PDB entry 9JH5 | electron microscopy, 2.76 A resolution | chains C and B of the 6 polymer chains in the assembly

Chain C:
Protein: Guanine nucleotide-binding protein G(I)/G(S)/G(O) subunit gamma-2
Organism: Homo sapiens
UniProtKB: P59768 (GBG2_HUMAN); numbering as in UniProt (aligned over 5-63)
Sequence (59 residues; numbered 5 to 63; the number before each row is that of its first residue):
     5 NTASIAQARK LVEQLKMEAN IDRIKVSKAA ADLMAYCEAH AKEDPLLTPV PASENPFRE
Disordered / not traced: 5-7, 55

Chain B:
Protein: Guanine nucleotide-binding protein G(I)/G(S)/G(T) subunit beta-1
Organism: Homo sapiens
UniProtKB: P62873 (GBB1_HUMAN); residues 2-340 here = UniProt positions 2-340
Sequence (358 residues; numbered -17 to 340; the number before each row is that of its first residue; numbers below 1 keep their minus sign (Met-17 is residue -17)):
   -17 MHHHHHHLEV LFQGPGSSQS ELDQLRQEAE QLKNQIRDAR KACADATLSQ ITNNIDPVGR
    43 IQMRTRRTLR GHLAKIYAMH WGTDSRLLVS ASQDGKLIIW DSYTTNKVHA IPLRSSWVMT
   103 CAYAPSGNYV ACGGLDNICS IYNLKTREGN VRVSRELAGH TGYLSCCRFL DDNQIVTSSG
   163 DTTCALWDIE TGQQTTTFTG HTGDVMSLSL APDTRLFVSG ACDASAKLWD VREGMCRQTF
   223 TGHESDINAI CFFPNGNAFA TGSDDATCRL FDLRADQELM TYSHDNIICG ITSVSFSKSG
   283 RLLLAGYDDF NCNVWDALKA DRAGVLAGHD NRVSCLGVTD DGMAVATGSW DSFLKIWN
Disordered / not traced: -17 to 2
Sequence notes: initiating methionine (-17); expression tag (-16 to 1)
Curated features (UniProtKB/Swiss-Prot):
  - modified residue: Ser2 (N-acetylserine), His266 (Phosphohistidine)
  - natural variant: Leu30 (L30F: In MRD42; uncertain significance), Arg52 (R52G: In MRD42), Gly64 (G64V: In MRD42), Asp76 (D76E: In MRD42; D76G: In MRD42), Gly77 (G77S: In MRD42), Lys78 (K78R: In MRD42), Ile80 (I80N: In MRD42; I80T: In MRD42), His91 (H91R: In MRD42; uncertain significance), Ala92 (A92T: In MRD42), Pro94 (P94S: In MRD42), Leu95 (L95P: In MRD42), Arg96 (R96L: In MRD42), 5 further natural variant entries in UniProt

Interface between chain C and chain B:
Residue-residue contacts - 89 pairs, chain C then chain B:
  Ile9(C) - Leu4(B)  hydrophobic
  Ala12(C) - Leu7(B)  hydrophobic
  Ala12(C) - Arg8(B)  hydrogen bond (backbone-side chain)
  Arg13(C) - Leu7(B)
  Leu15(C) - Arg8(B)
  Val16(C) - Leu7(B)
  Val16(C) - Arg8(B)
  Val16(C) - Glu10(B)
  Val16(C) - Ala11(B)  hydrophobic
  Val16(C) - Leu14(B)
  Gln18(C) - Cys218(B)  hydrogen bond (side chain-backbone)
  Leu19(C) - Leu14(B)
  Leu19(C) - Lys15(B)
  Leu19(C) - Ile18(B)  hydrophobic
  Lys20(C) - Leu14(B)
  Met21(C) - Met217(B)  hydrophobic
  Glu22(C) - Ile18(B)
  Glu22(C) - Cys218(B)
  Glu22(C) - Arg219(B)
  Glu22(C) - Gln220(B)
  Glu22(C) - Thr221(B)  hydrogen bond
  Ala23(C) - Gln17(B)
  Ala23(C) - Ile18(B)  hydrophobic
  Ile25(C) - Arg219(B)
  Ile25(C) - Gln220(B)
  Arg27(C) - Ala21(B)
  Arg27(C) - Arg22(B)
  Arg27(C) - Arg256(B)
  Arg27(C) - Ala257(B)
  Arg27(C) - Asp258(B)  salt bridge
  Ile28(C) - Arg256(B)  hydrogen bond (backbone-backbone)
  Ile28(C) - Ala257(B)
  Lys29(C) - Cys25(B)
  Lys29(C) - Ala26(B)
  Lys29(C) - Asp27(B)  salt bridge
  Lys29(C) - Ala28(B)
  Val30(C) - Cys25(B)  hydrogen bond (backbone-backbone)
  Val30(C) - Ala26(B)  hydrophobic
  Val30(C) - Ala28(B)
  Val30(C) - Leu261(B)  hydrophobic
  Ala33(C) - Asp254(B)
  Ala33(C) - Arg256(B)
  Ala34(C) - Ile33(B)  hydrophobic
  Asp36(C) - Asn237(B)
  Asp36(C) - Asn239(B)
  Asp36(C) - Arg256(B)  salt bridge
  Leu37(C) - Phe235(B)  hydrophobic
  Leu37(C) - Ala240(B)  hydrophobic
  Leu37(C) - Leu252(B)  hydrophobic
  Leu37(C) - Leu261(B)  hydrophobic
  Met38(C) - Ile33(B)
  Met38(C) - Thr34(B)
  Met38(C) - Ile37(B)  hydrophobic
  Tyr40(C) - Phe235(B)  hydrophobic
  Tyr40(C) - Pro236(B)
  Tyr40(C) - Asn237(B)
  Tyr40(C) - Ser281(B)
  Cys41(C) - Phe235(B)  hydrophobic
  Cys41(C) - Ser281(B)  hydrogen bond (side chain-backbone)
  Cys41(C) - Gly282(B)
  Cys41(C) - Arg283(B)
  Cys41(C) - Leu300(B)  hydrophobic
  Glu42(C) - Ile37(B)
  His44(C) - Ser281(B)
  Glu47(C) - Lys280(B)
  Asp48(C) - Ser279(B)  hydrogen bond
  Asp48(C) - Lys280(B)  hydrogen bond (side chain-backbone)
  Asp48(C) - Ser281(B)
  Pro49(C) - Asp323(B)
  Pro49(C) - Gly324(B)
  Pro49(C) - Met325(B)  hydrophobic
  Leu50(C) - Ile43(B)
  Leu50(C) - Met45(B)  hydrophobic
  Leu50(C) - Ser279(B)
  Leu50(C) - Gly324(B)
  Leu50(C) - Met325(B)
  Leu51(C) - Val40(B)  hydrophobic
  Leu51(C) - Ile43(B)
  Leu51(C) - Arg283(B)
  Val54(C) - Met325(B)  hydrophobic
  Pro60(C) - Arg49(B)  hydrogen bond (backbone-side chain)
  Pro60(C) - Tyr85(B)
  Phe61(C) - Arg48(B)
  Phe61(C) - Arg49(B)
  Phe61(C) - Ser84(B)
  Phe61(C) - Tyr85(B)  hydrophobic
  Phe61(C) - Ala326(B)  hydrophobic
  Phe61(C) - Asn340(B)
  Arg62(C) - Arg49(B)
Also at the interface, not in a pair above, chain C (42 interface residues in all): Ser8, Asp26, Ser31, Lys32, Ala35, Ala45, Asn59, Glu63
Also at the interface, not in a pair above, chain B (58 interface residues in all): Leu30, Ser67, Gln259, Leu284, Val320, Ile338

In short:
42 residues of chain C face 58 of chain B across their interface; the contacts include 9 hydrogen bonds and 3
salt bridges. Polar contacts include Arg27(C)-Asp258(B), Lys29(C)-Asp27(B) and Asp36(C)-Arg256(B).
Here chain C is Guanine nucleotide-binding protein G(I)/G(S)/G(O) subunit gamma-2 and chain B is Guanine
nucleotide-binding protein G(I)/G(S)/G(T) subunit beta-1, both from Homo sapiens. Entry 9JH5 (Activation
mechanism of CYSLTR2 by C16:0 ceramide) was determined by electron microscopy together with 9JH6 from the same
study.
